PDB entry 5X51 | X-ray diffraction, 7.00 A resolution (low resolution: residue-level contacts below are approximate; hydrogen-bond / salt-bridge calls are withheld) | chains A and E of the 12 polymer chains in the assembly

Chain A:
Protein: DNA-directed RNA polymerase subunit
Organism: Komagataella phaffii (strain GS115 / ATCC 20864)
Notes: EC 2.7.7.6
Reference sequence: C4R4Y0 (C4R4Y0_KOMPG); residues 1-1743 here = UniProt positions 1-1743
Sequence (1743 residues; row label = number of the first residue in the row):
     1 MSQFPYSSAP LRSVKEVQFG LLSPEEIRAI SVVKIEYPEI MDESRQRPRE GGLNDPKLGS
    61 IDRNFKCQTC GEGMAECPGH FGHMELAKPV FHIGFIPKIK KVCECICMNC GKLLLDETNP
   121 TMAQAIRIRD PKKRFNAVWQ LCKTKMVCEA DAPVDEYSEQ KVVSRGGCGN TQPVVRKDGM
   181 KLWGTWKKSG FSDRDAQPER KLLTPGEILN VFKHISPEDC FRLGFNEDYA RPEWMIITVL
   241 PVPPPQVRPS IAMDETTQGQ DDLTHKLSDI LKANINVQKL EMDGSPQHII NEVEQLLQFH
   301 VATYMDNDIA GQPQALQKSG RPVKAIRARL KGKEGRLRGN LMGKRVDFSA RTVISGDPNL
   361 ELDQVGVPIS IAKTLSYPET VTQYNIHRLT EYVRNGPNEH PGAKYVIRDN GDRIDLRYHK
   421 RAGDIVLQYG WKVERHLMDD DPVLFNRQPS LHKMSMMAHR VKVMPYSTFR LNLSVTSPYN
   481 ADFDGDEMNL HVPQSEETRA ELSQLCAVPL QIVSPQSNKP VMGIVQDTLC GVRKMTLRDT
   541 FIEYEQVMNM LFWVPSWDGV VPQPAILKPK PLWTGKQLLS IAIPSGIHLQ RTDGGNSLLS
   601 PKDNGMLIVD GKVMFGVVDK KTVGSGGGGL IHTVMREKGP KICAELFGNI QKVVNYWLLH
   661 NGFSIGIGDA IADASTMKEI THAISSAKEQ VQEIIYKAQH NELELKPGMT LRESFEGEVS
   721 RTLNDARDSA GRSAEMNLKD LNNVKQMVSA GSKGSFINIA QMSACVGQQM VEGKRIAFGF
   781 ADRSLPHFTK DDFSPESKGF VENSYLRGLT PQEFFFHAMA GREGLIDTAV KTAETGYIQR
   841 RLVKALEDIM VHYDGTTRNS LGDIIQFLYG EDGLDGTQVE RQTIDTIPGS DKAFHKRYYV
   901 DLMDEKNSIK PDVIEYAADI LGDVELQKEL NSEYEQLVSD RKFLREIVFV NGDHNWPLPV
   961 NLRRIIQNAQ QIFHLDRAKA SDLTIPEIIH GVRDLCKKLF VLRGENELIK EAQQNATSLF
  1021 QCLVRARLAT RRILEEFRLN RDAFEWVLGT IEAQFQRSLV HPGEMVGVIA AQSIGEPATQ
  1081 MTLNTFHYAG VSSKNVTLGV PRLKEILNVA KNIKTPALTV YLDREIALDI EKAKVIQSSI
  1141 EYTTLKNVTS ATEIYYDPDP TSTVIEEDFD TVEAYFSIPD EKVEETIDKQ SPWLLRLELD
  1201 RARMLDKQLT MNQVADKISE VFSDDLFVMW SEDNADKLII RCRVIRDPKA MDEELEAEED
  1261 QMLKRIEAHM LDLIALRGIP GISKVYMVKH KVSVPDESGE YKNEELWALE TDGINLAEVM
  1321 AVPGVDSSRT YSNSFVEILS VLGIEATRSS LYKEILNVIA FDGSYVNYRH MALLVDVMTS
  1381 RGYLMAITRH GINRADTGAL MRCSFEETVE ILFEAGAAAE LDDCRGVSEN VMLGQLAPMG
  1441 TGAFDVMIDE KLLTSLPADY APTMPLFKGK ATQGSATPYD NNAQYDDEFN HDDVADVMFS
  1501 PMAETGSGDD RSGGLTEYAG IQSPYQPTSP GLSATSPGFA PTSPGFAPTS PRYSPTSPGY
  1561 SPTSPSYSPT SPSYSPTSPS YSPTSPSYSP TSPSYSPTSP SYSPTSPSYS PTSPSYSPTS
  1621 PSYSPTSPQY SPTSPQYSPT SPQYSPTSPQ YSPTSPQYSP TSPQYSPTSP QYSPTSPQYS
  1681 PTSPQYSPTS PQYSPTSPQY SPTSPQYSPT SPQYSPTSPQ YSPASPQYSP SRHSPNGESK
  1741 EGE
Unresolved in the structure: 1-5, 151-164, 188-194, 204-206, 255-256, 347, 808, 946-947, 1088-1095, 1141, 1179-1189, 1246-1256, 1278-1279, 1398, 1454-1743
Bound ions: Zn2+ site 1: C70, H80; Zn2+ site 2: C107, C110, C148

Chain E:
Protein: RNA polymerase subunit ABC27, common to RNA polymerases I, II, and III
Organism: Komagataella phaffii (strain GS115 / ATCC 20864)
Reference sequence: C4R3P8 (C4R3P8_KOMPG); residues 1-214 here = UniProt positions 1-214
Sequence (214 residues; row label = number of the first residue in the row):
     1 MEDNNRIISR LWRSFRTVKE MAADRGYFIS QEEMDQSLEE FRSKICDSMG NPQRKLMSFL
    61 ANPTPEALEK YSDLGTLWVE FCDEPSVGIK TMRNFCLRIQ EKNFSTGIFI YQNNITPSAN
   121 KMIPTVSPAI IETFQESDLV VNITHHELVP KHIRLSDGEK SQLLQRYKLK ESQLPRIQRE
   181 DPVARYLGLK RGQVVKIIRR SETSGRYASY RICL

Interface between chain A and chain E:
Pairs across the interface (78; chain A residue first):
  R858(A) - Y167(E)
  R858(A) - L169(E)
  L861(A) - Q173(E)
  G862(A) - Q173(E)
  D863(A) - Q173(E)
  I864(A) - Q173(E)
  I864(A) - L174(E)
  I864(A) - P175(E)
  Q866(A) - Y207(E)
  F867(A) - Y167(E)
  F867(A) - Y207(E)
  F867(A) - A208(E)
  F867(A) - S209(E)
  F867(A) - Y210(E)
  L868(A) - Y207(E)
  G870(A) - T203(E)
  E871(A) - R199(E)
  E871(A) - S201(E)
  E871(A) - T203(E)
  E871(A) - S204(E)
  E871(A) - Y207(E)
  D872(A) - T203(E)
  F943(A) - R206(E)
  V948(A) - R200(E)
  F949(A) - E202(E)
  W956(A) - E202(E)
  N1006(A) - R166(E)
  L1008(A) - R166(E)
  I1009(A) - Y167(E)
  N1015(A) - S204(E)
  N1015(A) - R206(E)
  A1016(A) - S204(E)
  A1016(A) - R206(E)
  T1017(A) - S204(E)
  S1018(A) - S204(E)
  L1019(A) - E202(E)
  L1019(A) - T203(E)
  L1019(A) - S204(E)
  L1019(A) - G205(E)
  A1321(A) - V140(E)
  S1327(A) - V141(E)
  S1327(A) - H146(E)
  S1328(A) - H145(E)
  S1328(A) - H146(E)
  S1328(A) - E147(E)
  R1329(A) - H146(E)
  R1329(A) - E147(E)
  T1330(A) - H146(E)
  I1338(A) - L148(E)
  L1339(A) - P182(E)
  S1340(A) - P182(E)
  V1341(A) - I143(E)
  V1341(A) - P182(E)
  L1342(A) - I143(E)
  L1342(A) - H146(E)
  L1342(A) - V149(E)
  L1342(A) - V183(E)
  G1343(A) - D181(E)
  G1343(A) - P182(E)
  G1343(A) - V183(E)
  I1344(A) - D181(E)
  E1345(A) - P150(E)
  E1345(A) - H152(E)
  E1345(A) - I197(E)
  E1345(A) - R199(E)
  E1345(A) - R211(E)
  A1346(A) - L148(E)
  A1346(A) - V149(E)
  R1348(A) - R199(E)
  S1349(A) - L148(E)
  Y1352(A) - E202(E)
  Y1368(A) - E202(E)
  T1379(A) - R211(E)
  S1380(A) - P175(E)
  S1380(A) - R176(E)
  S1380(A) - R211(E)
  G1382(A) - Q178(E)
  Y1383(A) - Q178(E)
Interface residues without a listed pair, chain A (53 interface residues in all): L958, A1012, A1317, M1320, S1350, R1369, D1376, R1381
Interface residues without a listed pair, chain E (41 interface residues in all): R10, R13, S137, Q162, K168, S172

Summary:
The interface between chain A and chain E involves 53 residues on one side and 41 on the other. C70(A) and
H80(A) coordinate Zn2+ site 1. C107(A), C110(A) and C148(A) form the Zn2+ site 2.
Here chain A is DNA-directed RNA polymerase subunit and chain E is RNA polymerase subunit ABC27, common to RNA
polymerases I, II, and III, both from Komagataella phaffii (strain GS115 / ATCC 20864). Entry 5X51 (RNA
Polymerase II from Komagataella Pastoris (Type-3 crystal)) was determined by X-ray diffraction (same
publication as 5X4Z and 5X50).
